Entry 3SJX (X-ray diffraction, 1.66 A resolution); this record covers chain A.

[Chain A]
Protein: Glutamate carboxypeptidase 2
Organism: Homo sapiens
Notes: EC 3.4.17.21
UniProtKB: Q04609 (FOLH1_HUMAN); numbering as in UniProt (aligned over 44-750)
Sequence (709 residues; row label = number of the first residue in the row):
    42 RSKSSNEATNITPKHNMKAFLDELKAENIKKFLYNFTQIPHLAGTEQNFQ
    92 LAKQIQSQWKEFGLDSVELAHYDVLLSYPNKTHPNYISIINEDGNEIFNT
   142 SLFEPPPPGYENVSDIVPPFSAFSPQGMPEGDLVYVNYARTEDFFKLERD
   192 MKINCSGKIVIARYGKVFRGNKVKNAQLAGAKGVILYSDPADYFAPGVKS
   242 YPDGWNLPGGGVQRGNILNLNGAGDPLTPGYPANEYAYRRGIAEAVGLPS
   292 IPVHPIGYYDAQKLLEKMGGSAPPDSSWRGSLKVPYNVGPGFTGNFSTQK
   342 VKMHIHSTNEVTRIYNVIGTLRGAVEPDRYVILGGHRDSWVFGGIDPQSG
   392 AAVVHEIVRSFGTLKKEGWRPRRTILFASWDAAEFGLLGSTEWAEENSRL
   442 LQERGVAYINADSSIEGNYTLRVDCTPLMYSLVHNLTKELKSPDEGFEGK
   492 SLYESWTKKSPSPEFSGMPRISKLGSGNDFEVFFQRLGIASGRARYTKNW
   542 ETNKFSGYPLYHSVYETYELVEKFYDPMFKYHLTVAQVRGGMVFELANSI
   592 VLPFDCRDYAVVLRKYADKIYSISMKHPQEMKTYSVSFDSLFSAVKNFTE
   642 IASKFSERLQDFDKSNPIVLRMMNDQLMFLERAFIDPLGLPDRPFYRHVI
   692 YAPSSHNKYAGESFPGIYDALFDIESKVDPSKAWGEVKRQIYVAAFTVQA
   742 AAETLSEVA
Disordered / not traced: 42-54, 544-547, 654-655
Differences from the reference sequence: expression tag (42-43); engineered mutation A424 (Glu in Q04609)
Curated features (UniProtKB/Swiss-Prot):
  - active site (Charge relay system): S628, D666, H689
  - binding site (substrate): R210, N257, S517, G518, N519, R534 to R536, Y552, H553, K699, Y700
  - binding site (Ca(2+)): T269, Y272, E433, E436
  - binding site (Zn(2+)): H377, D387, E425, D453, H553
  - glycosylation (N-linked (GlcNAc...) asparagine): N51, N76, N121, N140, N153, N195, N336, N459, N476, N638
  - natural variant: H475 (H475Y: Correlates with lower folate and higher homocysteine levels)
  - mutagenesis: N51 (N51A: Loss of glycosylation. Reduces enzyme activity), N76 (N76A: Loss of glycosylation. Reduces enzyme activity), N121 (N121A: Loss of glycosylation. Severely reduced enzyme activity), N140 (N140A: Loss of glycosylation. Severely reduced enzyme activity), N153 (N153A: Loss of glycosylation. Severely reduced enzyme activity), N195 (N195A: Loss of glycosylation. Severely reduced enzyme activity), N336 (N336A: Loss of glycosylation. Reduces enzyme activity), H377 (H377A/G/Q: Complete loss of activity), D379 (D379E/N: Complete loss of activity), D387 (D387E/L: Complete loss of activity; D387N: No effect on enzyme activity), P388 (P388A: No effect on enzyme activity), E425 (E425Q/D: Complete loss of activity), 6 further mutagenesis entries in UniProt
Glycans and other covalent adducts: N-acetylglucosamine (NAG) linked to N76, N121, N195, N459, N476; glycan linked to N638
Metal / ion sites: Ca2+: T269, Y272, E433, E436; Zn2+ site 1: H377, D387, D453; Zn2+ site 2: D387, E425, H553 (together with N-acetyl-L-alpha-aspartyl-L-methionine)
Residues lining bound ligands: N-acetyl-L-alpha-aspartyl-L-methionine (QRG): F209, R210, N257, D387, A424, E425, G427, L428, D453, S454, G518, N519, R534, R536, Y549, Y552, H553, K699, Y700
Reported in the primary citation:
  - binding site for N-acetyl-L-alpha-aspartyl-L-methionine: R210, Y552, K699, Y700
  - binding site for N-acetyl-L-alpha-aspartyl-L-methionine: F209, N257, G427, L428, G518 (from molecular simulation)
  - mutagenesis - K699S (30-fold): decreased binding to NAAG
  - specificity-determining residues: K699

[Summary]
Ligands of chain A: N-acetyl-L-alpha-aspartyl-L-methionine. N-acetylglucosamine is covalently linked to N76,
N121, N195, N459, N476 and N638. Curated annotation (UniProt) lists 3 active-site residues, 12
substrate-binding residues, 4 Ca2+-binding residues and 5 Zn2+-binding residues. The paper reports a binding
site for N-acetyl-L-alpha-aspartyl-L-methionine at R210, Y552 and K699 among others; K699S reduces binding to
NAAG.
Chain A is Glutamate carboxypeptidase 2 (Homo sapiens); the structure, X-ray structure of human glutamate
carboxypeptidase II (the E424A inactive mutant) in complex with N-acetyl-aspartyl-methionine, was determined
by X-ray diffraction, deposited together with 3SJE, 3SJF and 3SJG.
